7PFW - chains e and I of the 11 polymer chains in the assembly; structure by electron microscopy, 5.20 A resolution (low resolution: residue-level contacts below are approximate; hydrogen-bond / salt-bridge calls are withheld).

== Chain e ==
Protein: Histone H3.2
Organism: Homo sapiens
UniProtKB: Q71DI3 (H32_HUMAN); residues 0-135 here correspond to UniProt positions 1-136 (UniProt number = residue number + 1)
Chain sequence (136 residues; row label = number of the first residue in the row; numbering starts at 0):
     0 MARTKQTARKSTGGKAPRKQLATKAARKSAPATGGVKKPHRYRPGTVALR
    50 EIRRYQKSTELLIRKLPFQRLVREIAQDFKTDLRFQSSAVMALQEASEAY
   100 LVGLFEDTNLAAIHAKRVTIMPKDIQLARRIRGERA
Disordered / not traced: 0-36, 134-135
Construct notes: engineered mutation Ala110 (Cys111 in Q71DI3)
Curated features (UniProtKB/Swiss-Prot):
  - modified residue: Arg2 (Asymmetric dimethylarginine), Thr3 (Phosphothreonine), Lys4 (Allysine), Gln5 (5-glutamyl dopamine), Thr6 (Phosphothreonine), Arg8 (Citrulline), Lys9 (N6,N6,N6-trimethyllysine), Ser10 (ADP-ribosylserine), Thr11 (Phosphothreonine), Lys14 (N6-(2-hydroxyisobutyryl)lysine), Arg17 (Asymmetric dimethylarginine), Lys18 (N6-(2-hydroxyisobutyryl)lysine), Lys23 (N6-(2-hydroxyisobutyryl)lysine), Arg26 (Citrulline), Lys27 (N6,N6,N6-trimethyllysine), Ser28 (ADP-ribosylserine), Lys36 (N6,N6,N6-trimethyllysine), Lys37 (N6-methyllysine), Tyr41 (Phosphotyrosine), Lys56 (N6,N6,N6-trimethyllysine) and 8 more in UniProt
  - lipidation: Lys18 (N6-decanoyllysine)

== Chain I ==
Molecule: 167-nt DNA strand
Organism: synthetic construct
Sequence (167 nucleotides; row label = number of the first residue in the row):
   228 CCACTGGCCACTGGAGAATCCCGGTGCCGAGGCCGCTCAATTGGTCGTAG
   278 ACAGCTCTAGCACCGCTTAAACGCACGTACGCGCTGTCCCCCGCGTTTTA
   328 ACCGCCAAGGGGATTACTCCCTAGTCTCCAGGCACGTGTCACATATATAC
   378 ATCCTGTGCATGTAAGT

== Chain e / chain I interface ==
Contacting residue pairs (26):
  His39(e) with DA244(I); DC321(I)
  Arg40(e) with DG320(I); DC321(I)
  Tyr41(e) with DA244(I); DA245(I); DC321(I)
  Pro43(e) with DC319(I); DG320(I)
  Gly44(e) with DC319(I); DG320(I)
  Thr45(e) with DG320(I)
  Val46(e) with DG320(I); DC321(I)
  Ala47(e) with DG320(I)
  Arg49(e) with DA245(I); DT246(I)
  Lys56(e) with DC247(I)
  Arg63(e) with DA328(I); DC329(I)
  Lys64(e) with DC329(I)
  Leu65(e) with DA328(I); DC329(I)
  Pro66(e) with DA328(I)
  Arg69(e) with DA328(I)
  Arg83(e) with DG338(I)
Other interface residues (no listed pair), chain e (20 interface residues in all): Arg42, Glu50, Asp81, Thr118
Other interface residues (no listed pair), chain I (13 interface residues in all): DC318, DC330, DG337

== Overview ==
Chain e and chain I form an interface of 20 and 13 residues respectively.
Chain e is Histone H3.2 (Homo sapiens) and chain I is a 167-nt DNA strand (synthetic construct); the
structure, Nucleosome 2 of the 4x207 nucleosome array containing H1, was determined by electron microscopy
(same publication as 7PET, 7PEU, 7PEV, 7PEW, 7PEX, 7PEY and 16 further entries).
